PDB entry 8RVQ | electron microscopy, 2.02 A resolution | chains O and P of the 28 polymer chains in the assembly

Chain O:
Name: Proteasome subunit alpha type-1
From: Saccharomyces cerevisiae
UniProtKB: P21243 (PSA1_YEAST); residues 1-252 here = UniProt positions 1-252
Chain sequence (252 residues; each row starts with the number of its first residue):
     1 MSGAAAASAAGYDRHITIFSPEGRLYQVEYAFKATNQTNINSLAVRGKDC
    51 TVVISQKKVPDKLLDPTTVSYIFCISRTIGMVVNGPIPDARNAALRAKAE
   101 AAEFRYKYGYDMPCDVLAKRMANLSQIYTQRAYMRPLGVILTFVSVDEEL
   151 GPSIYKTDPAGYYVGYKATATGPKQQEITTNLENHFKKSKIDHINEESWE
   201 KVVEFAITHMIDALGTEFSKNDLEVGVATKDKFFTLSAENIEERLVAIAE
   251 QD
Unresolved in the structure: 1-11, 59-60, 190-191, 197-198, 246-252

Chain P:
Name: Proteasome subunit alpha type-2
From: Saccharomyces cerevisiae
UniProtKB: P23639 (PSA2_YEAST); residues 1-250 here = UniProt positions 1-250
Chain sequence (250 residues; row label = number of the first residue in the row):
     1 MTDRYSFSLTTFSPSGKLGQIDYALTAVKQGVTSLGIKATNGVVIATEKK
    51 SSSPLAMSETLSKVSLLTPDIGAVYSGMGPDYRVLVDKSRKVAHTSYKRI
   101 YGEYPPTKLLVSEVAKIMQEATQSGGVRPFGVSLLIAGHDEFNGFSLYQV
   151 DPSGSYFPWKATAIGKGSVAAKTFLEKRWNDELELEDAIHIALLTLKESV
   201 EGEFNGDTIELAIIGDENPDLLGYTGIPTDKGPRFRKLTSQEINDRLEAL
Unresolved in the structure: 1, 231, 248-250
UniProt features mapped onto this chain:
  - cross-link: Lys-108 (Glycyl lysine isopeptide (Lys-Gly) (interchain with G-Cter in ubiquitin))

Interface between chain O and chain P:
Contacting residue pairs - 56 pairs, chain O then chain P:
  Ile-16(O) / Tyr-5(P)
  Thr-17(O) / Arg-128(P)
  Ile-18(O) / Leu-9(P)  hydrophobic
  Ile-18(O) / Gln-20(P)
  Phe-19(O) / Gln-20(P)  hydrogen bond (backbone-side chain)
  Phe-19(O) / Tyr-23(P)
  Phe-19(O) / Ala-24(P)  hydrophobic
  Phe-19(O) / Met-78(P)  hydrophobic
  Phe-19(O) / Arg-128(P)
  Phe-19(O) / Pro-129(P)
  Phe-19(O) / Gly-131(P)
  Ser-20(O) / Tyr-23(P)
  Pro-21(O) / Tyr-23(P)  hydrophobic
  Glu-22(O) / Thr-26(P)
  Glu-22(O) / Gln-30(P)  hydrogen bond (backbone-side chain)
  Gly-23(O) / Tyr-23(P)
  Gly-23(O) / Ala-27(P)
  Leu-25(O) / Met-78(P)  hydrophobic
  Leu-25(O) / Arg-128(P)
  Arg-46(O) / Met-57(P)  hydrogen bond
  Lys-119(O) / Asp-87(P)  salt bridge
  Ala-122(O) / Arg-83(P)  hydrogen bond (backbone-side chain)
  Asn-123(O) / Arg-83(P)  hydrogen bond
  Asn-123(O) / Val-84(P)
  Gln-126(O) / Pro-80(P)
  Gln-126(O) / Asp-81(P)  hydrogen bond
  Gln-126(O) / Val-84(P)
  Thr-129(O) / Arg-128(P)  hydrogen bond (backbone-side chain)
  Gln-130(O) / Val-127(P)
  Gln-130(O) / Arg-128(P)  hydrogen bond (side chain-backbone)
  Gln-130(O) / Phe-130(P)
  Arg-131(O) / Gly-126(P)
  Ala-132(O) / Tyr-5(P)  hydrophobic
  Ala-132(O) / Leu-9(P)  hydrophobic
  Ala-132(O) / Gly-126(P)  hydrogen bond (backbone-backbone)
  Tyr-133(O) / Asp-3(P)
  Tyr-133(O) / Tyr-5(P)  hydrophobic
  Tyr-155(O) / Thr-60(P)
  Ala-160(O) / Pro-80(P)
  Gly-161(O) / Pro-80(P)
  Gly-161(O) / Arg-83(P)  hydrogen bond (backbone-side chain)
  Tyr-162(O) / Ser-52(P)  hydrogen bond
  Tyr-162(O) / Pro-80(P)
  Tyr-163(O) / Arg-83(P)
  Gly-165(O) / Ala-56(P)
  Gly-165(O) / Met-57(P)  hydrogen bond (backbone-backbone)
  Gly-165(O) / Thr-60(P)  hydrogen bond (backbone-side chain)
  Tyr-166(O) / Leu-55(P)
  Tyr-166(O) / Ala-56(P)  hydrophobic
  Tyr-166(O) / Met-57(P)
  Lys-167(O) / Leu-55(P)  hydrogen bond (backbone-backbone)
  Lys-167(O) / Met-57(P)
  Ala-168(O) / Leu-55(P)
  Leu-182(O) / Leu-55(P)  hydrophobic
  Glu-183(O) / Pro-54(P)
  Phe-186(O) / Leu-55(P)  hydrophobic
Also at the interface, not in a pair above, chain O (33 interface residues in all): Val-164, Thr-179
Also at the interface, not in a pair above, chain P (30 interface residues in all): Ser-53, Leu-61, Ala-121

Summary:
The interface between chain O and chain P involves 33 residues on one side and 30 on the other, with 14
hydrogen bonds and 1 salt bridge. Polar contacts include Lys-119(O)/Asp-87(P), Phe-19(O)/Gln-20(P) and
Glu-22(O)/Gln-30(P).
Here chain O is Proteasome subunit alpha type-1 and chain P is Proteasome subunit alpha type-2, both from
Saccharomyces cerevisiae. Entry 8RVQ (20S proteasome from pre1-1) was determined by electron microscopy,
deposited together with 8RVL, 8RVO, 8RVP and 9GBK.
